6NAF - chain A; structure by X-ray diffraction, 1.92 A resolution.

== Chain A ==
Name: amantadine-binding protein
Organism: synthetic construct
Sequence (80 residues; row label = number of the first residue in the row; numbers below 1 keep their minus sign (Gly-4 is residue -4)):
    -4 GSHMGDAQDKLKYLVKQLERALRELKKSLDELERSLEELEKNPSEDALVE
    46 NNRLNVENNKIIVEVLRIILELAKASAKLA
Disordered / not traced: -4 to 0, 75
Metal / ion sites: Na+ near Asn47 (its only coordinating residue here)
Ligand contacts: Amantadine (308; (3S,5S,7S)-tricyclo[3.3.1.1~3,7~]decan-1-amine): Ile64, Leu67, Ala68, Ser71
From the paper describing this entry:
  - binding site for Amantadine: Ile64, Leu67, Ala68, Ser71

== Overview ==
Bound to chain A: Amantadine. From the paper: a binding site for Amantadine at Ile64, Leu67 and Ala68 among
others.
Chain A is amantadine-binding protein (synthetic construct); the structure, De novo designed homo-trimeric
amantadine-binding protein, was determined by X-ray diffraction (same publication as 6N9H).
